PDB entry 6IR9 | electron microscopy, 3.80 A resolution | chains A and T of the 26 polymer chains in the assembly

Chain A:
Name: DNA-directed RNA polymerase subunit
Organism: Komagataella phaffii (strain GS115 / ATCC 20864)
Notes: EC 2.7.7.6
Reference sequence: C4R4Y0 (C4R4Y0_KOMPG); residue numbers follow UniProt; this construct covers 1-1743
Sequence (1743 residues; row label = number of the first residue in the row):
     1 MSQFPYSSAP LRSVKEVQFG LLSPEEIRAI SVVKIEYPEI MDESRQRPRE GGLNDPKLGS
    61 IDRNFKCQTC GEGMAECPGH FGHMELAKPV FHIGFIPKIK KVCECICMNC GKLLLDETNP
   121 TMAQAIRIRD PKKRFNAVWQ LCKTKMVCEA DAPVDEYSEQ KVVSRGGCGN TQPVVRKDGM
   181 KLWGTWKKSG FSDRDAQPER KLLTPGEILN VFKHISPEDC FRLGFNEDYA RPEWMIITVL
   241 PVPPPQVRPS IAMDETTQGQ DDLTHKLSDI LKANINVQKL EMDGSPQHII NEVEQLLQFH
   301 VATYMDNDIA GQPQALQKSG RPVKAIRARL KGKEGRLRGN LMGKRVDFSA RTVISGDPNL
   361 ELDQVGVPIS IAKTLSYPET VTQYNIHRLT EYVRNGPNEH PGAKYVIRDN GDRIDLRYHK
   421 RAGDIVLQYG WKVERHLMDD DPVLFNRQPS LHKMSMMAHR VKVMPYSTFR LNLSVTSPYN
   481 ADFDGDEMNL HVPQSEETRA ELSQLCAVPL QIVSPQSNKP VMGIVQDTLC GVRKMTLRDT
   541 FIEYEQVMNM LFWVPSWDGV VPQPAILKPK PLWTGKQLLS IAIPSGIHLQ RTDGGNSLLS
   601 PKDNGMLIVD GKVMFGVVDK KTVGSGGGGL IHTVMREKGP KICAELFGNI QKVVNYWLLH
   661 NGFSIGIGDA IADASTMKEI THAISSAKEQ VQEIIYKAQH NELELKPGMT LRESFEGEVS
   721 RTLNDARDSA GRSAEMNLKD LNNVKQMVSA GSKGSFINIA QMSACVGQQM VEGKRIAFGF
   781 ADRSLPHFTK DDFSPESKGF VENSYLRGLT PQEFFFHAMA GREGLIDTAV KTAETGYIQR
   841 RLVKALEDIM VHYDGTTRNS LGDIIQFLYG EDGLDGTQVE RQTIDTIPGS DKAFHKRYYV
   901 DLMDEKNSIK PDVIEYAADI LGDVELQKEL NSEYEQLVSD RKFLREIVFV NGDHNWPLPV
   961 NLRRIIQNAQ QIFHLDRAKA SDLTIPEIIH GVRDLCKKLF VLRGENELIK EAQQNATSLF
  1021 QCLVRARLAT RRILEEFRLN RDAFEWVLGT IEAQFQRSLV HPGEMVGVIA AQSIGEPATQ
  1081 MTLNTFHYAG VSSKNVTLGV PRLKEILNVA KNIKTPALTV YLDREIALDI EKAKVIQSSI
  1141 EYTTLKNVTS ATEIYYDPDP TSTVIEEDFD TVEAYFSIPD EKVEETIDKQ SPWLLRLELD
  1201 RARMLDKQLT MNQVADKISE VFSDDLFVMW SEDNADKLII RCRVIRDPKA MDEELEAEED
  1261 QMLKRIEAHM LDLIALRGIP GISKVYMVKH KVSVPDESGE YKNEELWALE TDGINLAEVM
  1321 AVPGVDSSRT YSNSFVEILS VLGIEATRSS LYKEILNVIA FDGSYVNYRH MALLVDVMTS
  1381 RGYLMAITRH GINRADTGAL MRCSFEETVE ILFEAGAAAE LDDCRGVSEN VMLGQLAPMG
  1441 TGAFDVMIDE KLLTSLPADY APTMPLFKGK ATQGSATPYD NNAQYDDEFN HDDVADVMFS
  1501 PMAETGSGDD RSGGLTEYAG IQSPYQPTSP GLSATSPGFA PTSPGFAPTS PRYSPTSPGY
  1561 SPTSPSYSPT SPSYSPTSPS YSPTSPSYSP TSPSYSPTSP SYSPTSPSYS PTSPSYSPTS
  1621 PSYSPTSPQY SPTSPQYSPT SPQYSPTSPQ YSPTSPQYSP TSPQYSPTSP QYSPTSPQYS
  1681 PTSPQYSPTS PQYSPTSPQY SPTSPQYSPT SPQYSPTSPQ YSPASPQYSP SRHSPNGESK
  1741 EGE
Unresolved in the structure: 1, 154-162, 190-193, 1082-1094, 1178-1189, 1246-1257, 1464-1743
Metal / ion sites: Zn2+ site 1: Cys67, Cys70, Cys77, His80; Zn2+ site 2: Cys107, Cys110, Cys168; Mg2+: Asp482, Asp484, Asp486 (shared with 1 residue of chain P)

Chain T:
Molecule: 198-nt DNA strand
Sequence (198 nucleotides; each row starts with the number of its first residue; numbers below 1 keep their minus sign (DA-72 is residue -72)):
   -72 ATCAGAATCC CGGTGCCGAG GCCGCTCAAT TGGTCGTAGA CAGCTCTAGC ACCGCTTAAA
   -12 CGCACGTACG CGCTGTCCCC CGCGTTTTAA CCGCCAAGGG GATTACACCC AAGACACCAG
    48 GCACGAGACA GAAAAAAACA ACGAAAACGG CCACCACCCA AACACACCAA ACACAAGAGC
   108 TAATTGACTG ACGTAAGC
Unresolved in the structure: 56-125

Interface between chain A and chain T:
Contacting residue pairs (10; chain A residue first):
  Ala310(A) - DA29(T)  phosphate contact
  Lys318(A) - DA43(T)  hydrogen bond to the base
  Lys333(A) - DA34(T)  salt bridge to the phosphate
  Arg345(A) - DC36(T)  salt bridge to the phosphate
  Arg351(A) - DC36(T)  sugar contact
  Ala833(A) - DC33(T)  sugar contact
  Gly836(A) - DC33(T)  sugar contact
  Tyr837(A) - DT31(T)  sugar contact
  Arg1389(A) - DT30(T)  hydrogen bond to the sugar
  Glu1406(A) - DT31(T)  phosphate contact
Also at the interface, not in a pair above, chain A (15 interface residues in all): Arg327, Arg338, Gln448, Thr832, Glu1407
Also at the interface, not in a pair above, chain T (9 interface residues in all): DA32, DC35

Overview:
15 residues of chain A and 9 residues of chain T are in contact, with 2 hydrogen bonds and 2 salt bridges.
Among the polar pairs are Lys318(A)-DA43(T), Arg1389(A)-DT30(T) and Lys333(A)-DA34(T). Cys67(A), Cys70(A),
Cys77(A) and His80(A) form the Zn2+ site 1.
Chain A is DNA-directed RNA polymerase subunit (Komagataella phaffii (strain GS115 / ATCC 20864)) and chain T
is a 198-nt DNA strand; the structure, RNA polymerase II elongation complex bound with Elf1 and Spt4/5,
stalled at SHL(-1) of the nucleosome, was determined by electron microscopy together with 6J4W, 6J4X, 6J4Y,
6J4Z, 6J50 and 6J51 from the same study.
